Entry 3WII (X-ray diffraction, 1.60 A resolution); this record covers chains L and H.

[Chain L]
Protein: anti-human ROBO1 antibody B2212A Fab light chain
Organism: Mus musculus
Notes: antibody fragment or engineered binder
Sequence (213 residues; numbered 1 to 213; the number before each row is that of its first residue):
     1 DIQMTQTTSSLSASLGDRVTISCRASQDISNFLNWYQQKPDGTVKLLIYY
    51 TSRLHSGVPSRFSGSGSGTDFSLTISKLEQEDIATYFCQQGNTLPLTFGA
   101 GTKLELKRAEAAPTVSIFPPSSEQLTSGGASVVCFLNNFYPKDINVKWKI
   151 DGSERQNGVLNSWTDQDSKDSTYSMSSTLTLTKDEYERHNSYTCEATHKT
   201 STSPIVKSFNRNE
Cystine bridges: Cys-23/Cys-88, Cys-134/Cys-194

[Chain H]
Protein: anti-human ROBO1 antibody B2212A Fab heavy chain
Organism: Mus musculus
Notes: antibody fragment or engineered binder
Sequence (220 residues; each row starts with the number of its first residue):
     1 EVQLQQSGPELVKPGASVKISCKASGYTFTDYYMNWVKLSHGKSLEWIGD
    51 IVPNNGDTTYNQNFRGKATLTVDKSSSTAYMELRSLTSEDSAVYYCARFS
   101 NYVYPFDYWGQGTTLTVSSAKTTAPSVYPLAPVCGDTTGSSVTLGCLVKG
   151 YFPEPVTLTWNSGSLSSGVHTFPAILQSDLYTLSSSVTVTSSTWPSQSIT
   201 CNVAHPASSTKVDKKIEPRA
Cystine bridges: Cys-22/Cys-96, Cys-146/Cys-201

[Chain L / chain H interface]
Residue-residue contacts (73; chain L residue first):
  Phe-32(L) with Val-103(H)
  Asn-34(L) with Pro-105(H)
  Tyr-36(L) with Pro-105(H); Phe-106(H), hydrogen bond (side chain-backbone); Trp-109(H)
  Gln-38(L) with Leu-39(H)
  Gly-42(L) with Tyr-95(H), hydrogen bond (backbone-side chain)
  Val-44(L) with Tyr-95(H); Trp-109(H)
  Leu-46(L) with Pro-105(H), hydrophobic; Phe-106(H); Asp-107(H)
  Tyr-49(L) with Pro-105(H), hydrophobic
  His-55(L) with Asp-107(H)
  Phe-87(L) with Leu-45(H), hydrophobic
  Gln-89(L) with Phe-106(H)
  Gly-91(L) with Tyr-102(H); Val-103(H)
  Asn-92(L) with Tyr-102(H)
  Leu-94(L) with Trp-47(H), hydrophobic; Thr-59(H); Tyr-102(H), hydrophobic
  Pro-95(L) with Trp-47(H), hydrophobic; Asn-61(H)
  Leu-96(L) with Trp-47(H); Phe-99(H), hydrophobic; Tyr-102(H); Phe-106(H), hydrophobic
  Phe-98(L) with Leu-45(H); Phe-106(H), hydrophobic
  Ala-100(L) with Ser-44(H)
  Ser-116(L) with Thr-143(H)
  Ile-117(L) with Val-133(H)
  Phe-118(L) with Leu-130(H); Ala-131(H); Thr-143(H); Arg-219(H)
  Pro-119(L) with Val-133(H); Arg-219(H), hydrogen bond (backbone-side chain)
  Pro-120(L) with Arg-219(H), hydrogen bond (backbone-side chain)
  Ser-121(L) with Tyr-128(H); Pro-129(H)
  Glu-123(L) with Tyr-128(H); Pro-129(H); Lys-214(H), salt bridge
  Gln-124(L) with Tyr-128(H); Lys-149(H)
  Ser-127(L) with Tyr-128(H), hydrogen bond
  Ser-131(L) with Leu-147(H); Lys-149(H)
  Val-133(L) with Leu-130(H), hydrophobic
  Phe-135(L) with Gly-145(H); Phe-172(H), hydrophobic; Ser-184(H); Ser-185(H); Ser-186(H)
  Asn-137(L) with His-170(H); Phe-172(H); Ser-186(H), hydrogen bond
  Asn-138(L) with His-170(H), hydrogen bond
  Leu-160(L) with Leu-176(H); Gln-177(H)
  Ser-162(L) with Phe-172(H); Pro-173(H), hydrogen bond (side chain-backbone)
  Trp-163(L) with Pro-173(H)
  Thr-164(L) with Thr-171(H); Phe-172(H)
  Ser-174(L) with His-170(H), hydrogen bond; Phe-172(H)
  Met-175(L) with Phe-172(H)
  Ser-176(L) with Phe-172(H); Ser-184(H), hydrogen bond
  Thr-180(L) with Gln-177(H), hydrogen bond
Other interface residues (no listed pair), chain L (46 interface residues in all): Thr-93, Gly-99, Asn-161, Asp-167, Phe-209, Glu-213
Other interface residues (no listed pair), chain H (44 interface residues in all): Val-37, Glu-46, Tyr-104, Tyr-108, Gln-111, Val-127, Pro-132, Cys-134, Leu-144, Ile-175

[Summary]
Chain L and chain H form an interface of 46 and 44 residues respectively; the contacts include 11 hydrogen
bonds and 1 salt bridge. Among the polar pairs are Glu-123(L)/Lys-214(H), Tyr-36(L)/Phe-106(H) and
Gly-42(L)/Tyr-95(H).
Here chain L is anti-human ROBO1 antibody B2212A Fab light chain and chain H is anti-human ROBO1 antibody
B2212A Fab heavy chain, both from Mus musculus. Entry 3WII (Crystal structure of the Fab fragment of B2212A, a
murine monoclonal antibody specific for the third ...) was determined by X-ray diffraction together with 3WIH
from the same study.
